Entry 6XCK (X-ray diffraction, 1.62 A resolution); this record covers chain A.

Chain A:
Name: Glyoxalase/bleomycin resistance protein/dioxygenase
From: Thermomonospora curvata (strain ATCC 19995 / DSM 43183 / JCM 3096 / NBRC 15933 / NCIMB 10081 / Henssen B9)
UniProt: D1A230 (D1A230_THECD); residues 4-126 here correspond to UniProt positions 1-123 (UniProt number = residue number - 3)
Amino-acid sequence (126 residues; numbered 1 to 126; the number before each row is that of its first residue):
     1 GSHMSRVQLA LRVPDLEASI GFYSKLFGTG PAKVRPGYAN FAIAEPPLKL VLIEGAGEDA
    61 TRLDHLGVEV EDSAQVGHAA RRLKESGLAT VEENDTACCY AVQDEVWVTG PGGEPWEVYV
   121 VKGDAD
Not modelled in the structure: 1-3, 95-103, 122-126
Differences from the reference sequence: expression tag (1-3); engineered mutation Glu105 (Lys102 in D1A230)
Swiss-Prot annotation at these positions:
  - binding site (Fe(2+)): Gln8, His65, Glu117
  - binding site (roxarsone (III)): Asp64, Cys98, Cys99

Overview:
From UniProt: 3 Fe2+-binding residues and 3 roxarsone (III)-binding residues.
Chain A is Glyoxalase/bleomycin resistance protein/dioxygenase (Thermomonospora curvata (strain ATCC 19995 /
DSM 43183 / JCM 3096 / NBRC 15933 / NCIMB 10081 / Henssen B9)); the structure, Crystal structure of C-As lyase
with mutation K105E, was determined by X-ray diffraction.
